Entry 9B1Y (electron microscopy, 2.47 A resolution); this record covers chains A and L of the 51 polymer chains in the assembly.

[Chain A]
Molecule: 16S rRNA
Source organism: Mycolicibacterium smegmatis
Sequence (1511 nucleotides; row label = number of the first residue in the row):
     7 UUUGGAGAGUUUGAUCCUGGCUCAGGACGAACGCUGGCGGCGUGCUUAAC
    57 ACAUGCAAGUCGAACGGAAAGGCCCUUUCGGGGGUACUCGAGUGGCGAAC
   107 GGGUGAGUAACACGUGGGUGAUCUGCCCUGCACUUUGGGAUAAGCCUGGG
   157 AAACUGGGUCUAAUACCGAAUACACCCUGCUGGUCGCAUGGCCUGGUAGG
   207 GGAAAGCUUUUGCGGUGUGGGAUGGGCCCGCGGCCUAUCAGCUUGUUGGU
   257 GGGGUGAUGGCCUACCAAGGCGACGACGGGUAGCCGGCCUGAGAGGGUGA
   307 CCGGCCACACUGGGACUGAGAUACGGCCCAGACUCCUACGGGAGGCAGCA
   357 GUGGGGAAUAUUGCACAAUGGGCGCAAGCCUGAUGCAGCGACGCCGCGUG
   407 AGGGAUGACGGCCUUCGGGUUGUAAACCUCUUUCAGCACAGACGAAGCGC
   457 AAGUGACGGUAUGUGCAGAAGAAGGACCGGCCAACUACGUGCCAGCAGCC
   507 XCGGUAAUACGUAGGGUCCGAGCGUUGUCCGGAAUUACUGGGCGUAAAGA
   557 GCUCGUAGGUGGUUUGUCGCGUUGUUCGUGAAAACUCACAGCUUAACUGU
   607 GGGCGUGCGGGCGAUACGGGCAGACUAGAGUACUGCAGGGGAGACUGGAA
   657 UUCCUGGUGUAGCGGUGGAAUGCGCAGAUAUCAGGAGGAACACCGGUGGC
   707 GAAGGCGGGUCUCUGGGCAGUAACUGACGCUGAGGAGCGAAAGCGUGGGG
   757 AGCGAACAGGAUUAGAUACCCUGGUAGUCCACGCCGUAAACGGUGGGUAC
   807 UAGGUGUGGGUUUCCUUCCUUGGGAUCCGUGCCGUAGCUAACGCAUUAAG
   857 UACCCCGCCUGGGGAGUACGGCCGCAAGGCUAAAACUCAAAGGAAUUGAC
   907 GGGGGCCCGCACAAGCGGCGGAGCAUGUGGAUUAAUUCGAUGCAACGCGA
   957 AGAACCUUACCUGGGUUUGACAUGCACAGGACGCCGGCAGAGAUGUCGGU
  1007 UCCCUUGUGGCCUGUGUGCAGGUGGUGCAUGGCUGUCGUCAGCUCGUGUC
  1057 GUGAGAUGUUGGGUUAAGUCCCGCAACGAGCGCAACCCUUGUCUCAUGUU
  1107 GCCAGCACGUUAUGGUGGGGACUCGUGAGAGACUGCCGGGGUCAACUCGG
  1157 AGGAAGGUGGGGAUGACGUCAAGUCAUCAUGCCCCUUAUGUCCAGGGCUU
  1207 CACACAUGCUACAAUGGCCGGUACAAAGGGCUGCGAUGCCGUGAGGUGGA
  1257 GCGAAUCCUUUCAAAGCCGGUCUCAGUUCGGAUCGGGGUCUGCAACUCGA
  1307 CCCCGUGAAGUCGGAGUCGCUAGUAAUCGCAGAUCAGCAACGCUGCGGUG
  1357 AAUACGUUCCCGGGCCUUGUACACACCGCCCGUCACGUCAUGAAAGUCGG
  1407 UAACACCCGAAGCCGGUGGCCUAACCCUUGUGGAGGGAGCCGUCGAAGGU
  1457 GGGAUCGGCGAUUGGGACGAAGUCGUAACAAGGUAGCCGUACCGGAAGGU
  1507 GCGGCUGGAUC
Modified / non-standard residues: G7M (N7-methyl-guanosine-5'-monophosphate) at position 507
Bound ions: Mg2+ site 1: U9, G10; Mg2+ site 2: U16, U17; Mg2+ site 3: U17, G898; Mg2+ site 4: U18, A20; Mg2+ site 5: U18, G19; Mg2+ site 6: G42, A397; Mg2+ site 7: G46, C47; Mg2+ site 8: G48, U49; Mg2+ site 9 near U52 (its only coordinating residue here); Mg2+ site 10: U66, C67, G101; Mg2+ site 11 near G68 (its only coordinating residue here); Mg2+ site 12: G103, A104; 152 more Mg2+ sites not listed

[Chain L]
Molecule: Small ribosomal subunit protein uS12
Source organism: Mycolicibacterium smegmatis
Reference sequence: A0QS96 (RS12_MYCS2); residues 2-123 here = UniProt positions 2-123
Amino-acid sequence (122 residues; each row starts with the number of its first residue):
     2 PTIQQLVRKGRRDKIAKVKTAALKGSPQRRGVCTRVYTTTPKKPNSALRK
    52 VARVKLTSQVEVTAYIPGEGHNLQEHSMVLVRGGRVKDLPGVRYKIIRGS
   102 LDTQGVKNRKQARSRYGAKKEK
Swiss-Prot annotation at these positions:
  - modified residue: Asp-89 (3-methylthioaspartic acid)

[Interface between chain A and chain L]
Pairs across the interface (102):
  A37(A) with Gln-29(L), sugar contact
  C38(A) with Ile-98(L), sugar contact; Ser-101(L), hydrogen bond to the sugar
  G39(A) with Ile-98(L), sugar contact; Gly-100(L), sugar contact; Ser-101(L), sugar contact; Ser-115(L), hydrogen bond to the sugar; Gly-118(L), hydrogen bond to the sugar
  C40(A) with Arg-114(L), hydrogen bond to the phosphate; Ser-115(L), sugar contact; Ala-119(L), sugar contact; Lys-120(L), salt bridge to the phosphate
  U41(A) with Lys-120(L), salt bridge to the phosphate; Lys-121(L), sugar contact
  G42(A) with Lys-121(L), salt bridge to the phosphate
  G362(A) with Arg-30(L), hydrogen bond to the phosphate; Arg-31(L), salt bridge to the phosphate; Thr-58(L), sugar contact
  A363(A) with Ser-27(L), hydrogen bond to the base; Pro-28(L), base contact; Gln-29(L), hydrogen bond to the phosphate; Arg-30(L), base contact; Arg-31(L), hydrogen bond to the phosphate
  G481(A) with Arg-114(L), salt bridge to the phosphate; Ser-115(L), hydrogen bond to the phosphate
  A482(A) with Ala-113(L), phosphate contact; Arg-114(L), hydrogen bond to the phosphate; Ser-115(L), hydrogen bond to the phosphate; Arg-116(L), phosphate contact
  C483(A) with Ala-113(L), phosphate contact; Arg-116(L), salt bridge to the phosphate
  C499(A) with Ser-47(L), phosphate contact
  A500(A) with Ala-48(L), phosphate contact; Leu-49(L), hydrogen bond to the phosphate; Lys-51(L), phosphate contact; Glu-70(L), hydrogen bond to the sugar
  G501(A) with Asn-46(L), hydrogen bond to the base; Leu-49(L), phosphate contact; Lys-51(L), salt bridge to the phosphate; Tyr-66(L), phosphate contact; Gly-69(L), phosphate contact; Glu-70(L), phosphate contact
  C502(A) with Asn-46(L), base contact; Arg-50(L), base contact; Tyr-66(L), hydrogen bond to the phosphate; Gly-69(L), phosphate contact; Asp-89(L), hydrogen bond to the base; Tyr-117(L), phosphate contact
  A503(A) with Arg-50(L), base contact; Val-87(L), base contact; Asp-89(L), hydrogen bond to the base; Arg-116(L), phosphate contact
  C505(A) with Lys-88(L), salt bridge to the phosphate
  G7M_507(A) with Asn-46(L), base contact; Asp-89(L), base contact
  C508(A) with Asn-46(L), hydrogen bond to the base
  G509(A) with Asn-46(L), hydrogen bond to the base; Ser-47(L), base contact
  G517(A) with Arg-110(L), hydrogen bond to the phosphate
  U518(A) with Arg-110(L), salt bridge to the phosphate; Lys-111(L), hydrogen bond to the phosphate; Gln-112(L), hydrogen bond to the phosphate
  A519(A) with Lys-111(L), salt bridge to the phosphate; Gln-112(L), hydrogen bond to the phosphate
  G530(A) with Arg-116(L), hydrogen bond to the sugar
  U531(A) with Arg-83(L), hydrogen bond to the sugar; Arg-116(L), sugar contact
  U532(A) with Pro-28(L), hydrogen bond to the sugar; Arg-83(L), salt bridge to the phosphate; Gly-84(L), hydrogen bond to the phosphate
  G533(A) with Thr-21(L), hydrogen bond to the phosphate; Ser-27(L), sugar contact; Pro-28(L), sugar contact; Gly-84(L), phosphate contact; Gly-85(L), phosphate contact
  U541(A) with Lys-15(L), phosphate contact
  U542(A) with Arg-12(L), hydrogen bond to the sugar; Arg-13(L), hydrogen bond to the sugar; Asp-14(L), base contact; Lys-15(L), salt bridge to the phosphate
  A543(A) with Arg-12(L), salt bridge to the phosphate
  C544(A) with Pro-2(L), phosphate contact
  G547(A) with Pro-2(L), base contact
  G548(A) with Pro-2(L), base contact
  A739(A) with Arg-9(L), hydrogen bond to the sugar
  C861(A) with Gln-5(L), hydrogen bond to the phosphate
  C862(A) with Thr-3(L), hydrogen bond to the phosphate; Gln-5(L), hydrogen bond to the phosphate; Gln-6(L), hydrogen bond to the phosphate; Arg-9(L), phosphate contact
  G863(A) with Gln-6(L), hydrogen bond to the phosphate; Arg-9(L), salt bridge to the phosphate
  C864(A) with Lys-10(L), salt bridge to the phosphate
  U866(A) with Lys-15(L), hydrogen bond to the sugar
  C892(A) with Arg-94(L), phosphate contact
  U893(A) with Arg-86(L), salt bridge to the phosphate; Pro-91(L), phosphate contact; Arg-94(L), salt bridge to the phosphate
  C894(A) with Arg-86(L), salt bridge to the phosphate; Pro-91(L), phosphate contact
  A1476(A) with Lys-43(L), phosphate contact; Lys-44(L), hydrogen bond to the phosphate
Interface residues without a listed pair, chain A (50 interface residues in all): A36, C241, C498, C506, U534, G565, G867
Interface residues without a listed pair, chain L (60 interface residues in all): Lys-20, Gly-26, Pro-42, Pro-68, Leu-81, Gly-92, Arg-99, Asn-109

[Summary]
Chain A and chain L form an interface of 50 and 60 residues respectively, with 38 hydrogen bonds and 18 salt
bridges. Polar pairs include A363(A)/Ser-27(L), G501(A)/Asn-46(L) and C502(A)/Asp-89(L). The Mg2+ site 1 is
built by U9(A) and G10(A).
Chain A is 16S rRNA and chain L is Small ribosomal subunit protein uS12, both from Mycolicibacterium
smegmatis; the structure, WT strain WT mycobacterial ribosome, was determined by electron microscopy.
